PDB entry 7SAX | electron microscopy, 3.00 A resolution | chains A and B of the 7 polymer chains in the assembly

== Chain A (and B) ==
Protein: GldM
Source organism: Sphingobacterium wenxiniae
Notes: fragment: C-terminal TEV cleavage site and TwinStrep Tag; chain B of this document is another copy of the same molecule, construct and numbering; everything in this record applies to it too
Reference sequence: A0A1I6R6I5 (A0A1I6R6I5_9SPHI); residues 1-224 here = UniProt positions 1-224
Amino-acid sequence (263 residues; row label = number of the first residue in the row):
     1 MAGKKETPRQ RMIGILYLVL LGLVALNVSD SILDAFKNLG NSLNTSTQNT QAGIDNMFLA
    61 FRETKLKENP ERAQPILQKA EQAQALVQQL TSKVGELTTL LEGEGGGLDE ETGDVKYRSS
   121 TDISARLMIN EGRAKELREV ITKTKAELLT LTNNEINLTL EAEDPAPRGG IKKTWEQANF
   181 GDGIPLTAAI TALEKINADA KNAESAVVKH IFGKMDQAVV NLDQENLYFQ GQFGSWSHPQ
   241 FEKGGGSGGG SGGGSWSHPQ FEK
Not modelled in the structure: 1-2, 216-263 (chain B: 1-4, 216-263)
Differences from the reference sequence: expression tag (225-263)

== How chain A and chain B interact ==
Residue-residue contacts (69):
  Glu6(A) - Gln10(B)
  Arg9(A) - Tyr17(B)  hydrogen bond
  Gln10(A) - Gln10(B)  hydrogen bond
  Ile13(A) - Ile13(B)  hydrophobic
  Ile13(A) - Tyr17(B)  hydrophobic
  Leu16(A) - Tyr17(B)  hydrophobic
  Tyr17(A) - Ile13(B)  hydrophobic
  Tyr17(A) - Leu20(B)  hydrophobic
  Leu20(A) - Tyr17(B)
  Leu20(A) - Leu21(B)  hydrophobic
  Leu20(A) - Val24(B)
  Leu21(A) - Leu20(B)  hydrophobic
  Leu23(A) - Val24(B)  hydrophobic
  Val24(A) - Leu20(B)  hydrophobic
  Val24(A) - Val24(B)  hydrophobic
  Ser31(A) - Ile184(B)
  Ile32(A) - Phe36(B)  hydrophobic
  Asp34(A) - Arg168(B)  salt bridge
  Ala35(A) - Phe36(B)  hydrophobic
  Phe36(A) - Ile32(B)  hydrophobic
  Phe36(A) - Ala35(B)  hydrophobic
  Phe36(A) - Phe36(B)  hydrophobic
  Phe36(A) - Leu39(B)  hydrophobic
  Asn38(A) - Lys195(B)
  Leu39(A) - Phe36(B)  hydrophobic
  Leu39(A) - Leu39(B)  hydrophobic
  Leu39(A) - Leu43(B)  hydrophobic
  Leu39(A) - Thr191(B)
  Leu39(A) - Lys195(B)
  Ser42(A) - Leu43(B)
  Ser42(A) - Lys195(B)
  Ser42(A) - Asp199(B)  hydrogen bond
  Leu43(A) - Leu39(B)  hydrophobic
  Leu43(A) - Ser42(B)
  Thr45(A) - Thr159(B)
  Thr45(A) - Asn202(B)
  Ser46(A) - Ser46(B)
  Ser46(A) - Asn202(B)  hydrogen bond
  Asn49(A) - Thr50(B)
  Asn49(A) - Asn202(B)  hydrogen bond
  Asn49(A) - Ser205(B)  hydrogen bond
  Glu111(A) - Ala166(B)
  Thr112(A) - Arg168(B)
  Arg118(A) - Arg168(B)
  Thr121(A) - Asn27(B)  hydrogen bond
  Ala166(A) - Glu111(B)
  Arg168(A) - Asp30(B)  salt bridge
  Arg168(A) - Glu111(B)
  Arg168(A) - Thr112(B)  hydrogen bond
  Gly169(A) - Glu111(B)  hydrogen bond (backbone-side chain)
  Lys173(A) - Ser31(B)
  Ala178(A) - Ser31(B)
  Asp182(A) - Leu26(B)
  Asp182(A) - Ser29(B)
  Gly183(A) - Leu26(B)
  Gly183(A) - Asn27(B)
  Gly183(A) - Ser29(B)
  Gly183(A) - Ile32(B)
  Ile184(A) - Ser31(B)
  Pro185(A) - Ile32(B)
  Thr191(A) - Leu39(B)
  Lys195(A) - Asn38(B)
  Lys195(A) - Leu39(B)
  Lys195(A) - Ser42(B)
  Asp199(A) - Ser42(B)  hydrogen bond
  Asn202(A) - Thr45(B)
  Asn202(A) - Ser46(B)  hydrogen bond
  Asn202(A) - Asn49(B)
  Ser205(A) - Asn49(B)  hydrogen bond
Interface residues without a listed pair, chain A (47 interface residues in all): Gly14, Leu26, Asp30, Thr50, Thr159, Pro167, Ala198
Interface residues without a listed pair, chain B (43 interface residues in all): Arg9, Gly14, Leu16, Leu23, Val28, Arg118, Ala178, Gly183, Pro185, Ala198

== Overview ==
The interface between chain A and chain B involves 47 residues on one side and 43 on the other; the contacts
include 12 hydrogen bonds and 2 salt bridges. Among the polar pairs are Asp34(A)-Arg168(B), Arg168(A)-Asp30(B)
and Arg9(A)-Tyr17(B).
Chain A and chain B are both GldM (Sphingobacterium wenxiniae); the structure, Structure of GldLM, the
proton-powered motor that drives Type IX protein secretion and gliding motility in ..., was determined by
electron microscopy together with 7SAT, 7SAU, 7SAZ and 7SB2 from the same study.
